PDB entry 3FTT | X-ray diffraction, 1.60 A resolution | chain A

[Chain A]
Protein: Putative acetyltransferase SACOL2570
Source organism: Staphylococcus aureus subsp. aureus COL
Notes: EC 2.3.1.-
Reference sequence: Q5HCZ5 (ATRF2_STAAC); residue numbers follow UniProt; this construct covers 1-199
Amino-acid sequence (199 residues; each row starts with the number of its first residue):
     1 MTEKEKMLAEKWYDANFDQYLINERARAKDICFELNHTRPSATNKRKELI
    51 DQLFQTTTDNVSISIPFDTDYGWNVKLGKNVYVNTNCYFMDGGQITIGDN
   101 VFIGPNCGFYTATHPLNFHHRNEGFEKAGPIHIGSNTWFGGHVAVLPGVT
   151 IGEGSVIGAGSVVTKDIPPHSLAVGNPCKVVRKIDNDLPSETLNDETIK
Not modelled in the structure: 189-199
Modified / non-standard residues: Mse-1 (selenomethionine; parent Met); Mse-7 (selenomethionine; parent Met); Mse-90 (selenomethionine; parent Met)

[Overview]
Chain A is Putative acetyltransferase SACOL2570 (Staphylococcus aureus subsp. aureus COL); the structure,
Crystal Structure of the galactoside O-acetyltransferase from Staphylococcus aureus, was determined by X-ray
diffraction (same publication as 3V4E).
